PDB entry 6UZC | electron microscopy, 4.50 A resolution (low resolution: residue-level contacts below are approximate; hydrogen-bond / salt-bridge calls are withheld) | chains D and O of the 42 polymer chains in the assembly

== Chain D ==
Name: Major capsid protein
Organism: Enterobacteria phage T4
Reference sequence: P04535 (CAPSH_BPT4); residues 1-521 here = UniProt positions 1-521
Sequence (521 residues; row label = number of the first residue in the row):
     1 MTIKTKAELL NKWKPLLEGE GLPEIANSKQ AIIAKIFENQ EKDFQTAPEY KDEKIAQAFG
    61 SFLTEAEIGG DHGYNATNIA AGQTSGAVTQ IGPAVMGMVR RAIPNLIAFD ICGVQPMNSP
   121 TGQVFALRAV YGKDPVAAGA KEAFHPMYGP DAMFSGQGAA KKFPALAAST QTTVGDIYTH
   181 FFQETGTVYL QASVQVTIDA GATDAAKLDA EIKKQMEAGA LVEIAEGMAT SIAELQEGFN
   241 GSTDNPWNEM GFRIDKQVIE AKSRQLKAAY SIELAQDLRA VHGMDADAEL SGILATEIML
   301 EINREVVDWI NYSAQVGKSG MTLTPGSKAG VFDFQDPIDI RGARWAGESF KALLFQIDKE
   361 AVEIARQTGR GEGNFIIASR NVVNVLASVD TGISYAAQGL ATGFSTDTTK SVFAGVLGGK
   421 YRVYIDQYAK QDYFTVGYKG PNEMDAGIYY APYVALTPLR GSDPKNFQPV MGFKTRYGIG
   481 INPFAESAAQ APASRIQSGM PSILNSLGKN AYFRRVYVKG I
Unresolved in the structure: 1-65
Swiss-Prot annotation at these positions:
  - site: E65, A66 (Cleavage)

== Chain O ==
Name: Portal protein
Organism: Enterobacteria phage T4
Reference sequence: P13334 (PORTL_BPT4); numbering as in UniProt (aligned over 1-524)
Sequence (524 residues; each row starts with the number of its first residue):
     1 MKFNVLSLFA PWAKMDERNF KDQEKEDLVS ITAPKLDDGA REFEVSSNEA ASPYNAAFQT
    61 IFGSYEPGMK TTRELIDTYR NLMNNYEVDN AVSEIVSDAI VYEDDTEVVA LNLDKSKFSP
   121 KIKNMMLDEF SDVLNHLSFQ RKGSDHFRRW YVDSRIFFHK IIDPKRPKEG IKELRRLDPR
   181 QVQYVREIIT ETEAGTKIVK GYKEYFIYDT AHESYACDGR MYEAGTKIKI PKAAVVYAHS
   241 GLVDCCGKNI IGYLHRAVKP ANQLKLLEDA VVIYRITRAP DRRVWYVDTG NMPARKAAEH
   301 MQHVMNTMKN RVVYDASTGK IKNQQHNMSM TEDYWLQRRD GKAVTEVDTL PGADNTGNME
   361 DIRWFRQALY MALRVPLSRI PQDQQGGVMF DSGTSITRDE LTFAKFIREL QHKFEEVFLD
   421 PLKTNLLLKG IITEDEWNDE INNIKIEFHR DSYFAELKEA EILERRINML TMAEPFIGKY
   481 ISHRTAMKDI LQMTDEEIEQ EAKQIEEESK EARFQDPDQE QEDF
Unresolved in the structure: 1, 381-394, 511-524

== Interface between chain D and chain O ==
Residue-residue contacts (25; chain D residue first):
  R100(D) - A50(O)
  R100(D) - A51(O)
  I103(D) - S52(O)
  I103(D) - N55(O)
  A108(D) - F58(O)
  A108(D) - F62(O)
  F109(D) - F62(O)
  R279(D) - E193(O)
  R279(D) - A194(O)
  G283(D) - A194(O)
  T296(D) - N55(O)
  M299(D) - N55(O)
  M299(D) - Q59(O)
  G403(D) - F3(O)
  F404(D) - F3(O)
  S405(D) - F3(O)
  F413(D) - V5(O)
  A414(D) - F3(O)
  V416(D) - V5(O)
  P441(D) - A224(O)
  P441(D) - G225(O)
  N442(D) - Y222(O)
  P452(D) - G63(O)
  L456(D) - A56(O)
  L456(D) - T60(O)
Also at the interface, not in a pair above, chain D (21 interface residues in all): T402, R422, E443

== Overview ==
21 residues of chain D face 17 of chain O across their interface.
Here chain D is Major capsid protein and chain O is Portal protein, both from Enterobacteria phage T4. Entry
6UZC (Portal vertex structure of bacteriophage T4) was determined by electron microscopy.
